6DBI - chains C and E of the 10 polymer chains in the assembly; structure by electron microscopy, 3.40 A resolution.

== Chain C ==
Name: Recombination activating gene 1 - MBP chimera
Organism: Escherichia coli
Notes: EC 2.3.2.27
Reference sequence: chimeric construct of P0AEX9, O13033: residues -113 to 250 from P0AEX9 (MALE_ECOLI) positions 29-392 (UniProt number = residue number + 142); residues 271-1031 from O13033 positions 271-1031 (same numbers)
Amino-acid sequence (1159 residues; numbered -127 to 1031; the number before each row is that of its first residue; numbers below 1 keep their minus sign (Met-127 is residue -127)):
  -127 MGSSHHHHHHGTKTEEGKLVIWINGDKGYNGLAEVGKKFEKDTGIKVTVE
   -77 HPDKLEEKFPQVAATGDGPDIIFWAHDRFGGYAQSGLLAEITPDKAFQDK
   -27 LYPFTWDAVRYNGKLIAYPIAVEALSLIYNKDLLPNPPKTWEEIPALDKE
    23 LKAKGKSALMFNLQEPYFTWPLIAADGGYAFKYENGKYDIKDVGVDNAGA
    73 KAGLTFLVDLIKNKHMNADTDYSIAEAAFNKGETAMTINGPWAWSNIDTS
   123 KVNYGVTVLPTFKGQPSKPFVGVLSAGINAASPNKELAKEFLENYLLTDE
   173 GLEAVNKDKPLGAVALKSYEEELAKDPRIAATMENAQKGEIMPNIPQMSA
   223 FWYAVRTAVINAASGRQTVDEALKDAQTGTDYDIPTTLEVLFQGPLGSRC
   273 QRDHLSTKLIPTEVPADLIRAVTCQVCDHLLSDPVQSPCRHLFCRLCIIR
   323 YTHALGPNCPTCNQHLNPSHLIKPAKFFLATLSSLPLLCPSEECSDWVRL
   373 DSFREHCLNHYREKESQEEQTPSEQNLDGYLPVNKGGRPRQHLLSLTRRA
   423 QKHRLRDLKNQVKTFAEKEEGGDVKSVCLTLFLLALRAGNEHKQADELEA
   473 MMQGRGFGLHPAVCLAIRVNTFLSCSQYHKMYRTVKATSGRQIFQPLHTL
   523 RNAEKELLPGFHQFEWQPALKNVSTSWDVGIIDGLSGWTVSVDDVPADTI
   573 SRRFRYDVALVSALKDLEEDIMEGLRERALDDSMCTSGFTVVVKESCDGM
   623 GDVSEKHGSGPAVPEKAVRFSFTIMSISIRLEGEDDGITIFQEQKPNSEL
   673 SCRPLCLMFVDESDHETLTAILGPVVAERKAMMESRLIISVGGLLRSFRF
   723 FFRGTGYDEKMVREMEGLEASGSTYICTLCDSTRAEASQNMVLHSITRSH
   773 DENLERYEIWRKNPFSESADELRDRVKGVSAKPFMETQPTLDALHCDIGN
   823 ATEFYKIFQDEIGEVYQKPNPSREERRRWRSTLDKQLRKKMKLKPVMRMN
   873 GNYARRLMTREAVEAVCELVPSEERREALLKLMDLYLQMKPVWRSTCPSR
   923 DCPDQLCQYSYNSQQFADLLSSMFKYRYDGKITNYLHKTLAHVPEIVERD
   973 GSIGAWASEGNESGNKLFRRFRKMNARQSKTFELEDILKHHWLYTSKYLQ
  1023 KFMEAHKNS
Not modelled in the structure: -127 to 407, 1030-1031
Construct notes: initiating methionine (-127); expression tag (-126 to -114); linker (251-270)
Metal / ion sites: Ca2+ site 1: Gly621 (shared with 1 residue of chain G); Ca2+ site 2: Asp730 (shared with 1 residue of chain J); Zn2+: Cys749, Cys752, His959, His964

== Chain E ==
Molecule: Forward strand of 12-RSS signal end
Sequence (34 nucleotides; numbered 1 to 34; the number before each row is that of its first residue):
     1 CACAGTGCTACAGACTGGAACAAAAACCCTGCAG

== Interface between chain C and chain E ==
Residue-residue contacts (22):
  Gly408(C) with DC28(E), sugar contact; DC29(E), phosphate contact
  Arg410(C) with DA25(E), hydrogen bond to the base
  Pro411(C) with DC27(E), sugar contact
  Ser496(C) with DT6(E), phosphate contact; DG7(E), hydrogen bond to the phosphate
  Cys497(C) with DG7(E), phosphate contact
  Ser498(C) with DG5(E), hydrogen bond to the phosphate; DT6(E), phosphate contact; DG7(E), hydrogen bond to the phosphate
  Gln499(C) with DG5(E), phosphate contact
  Lys502(C) with DG5(E), salt bridge to the phosphate
  Arg523(C) with DC8(E), salt bridge to the phosphate; DT9(E), base contact
  Met996(C) with DT6(E), phosphate contact; DG7(E), phosphate contact
  Asn997(C) with DG7(E), phosphate contact
  Arg999(C) with DG7(E), hydrogen bond to the base; DC8(E), sugar contact
  Gln1000(C) with DT6(E), base contact
  Asp1008(C) with DG7(E), sugar contact
  Lys1011(C) with DC8(E), salt bridge to the phosphate
Other interface residues (no listed pair), chain C (17 interface residues in all): Gly409, Ala998

== Summary ==
The interface between chain C and chain E involves 17 residues on one side and 9 on the other; the contacts
include 5 hydrogen bonds and 3 salt bridges. Polar pairs include Arg410(C)-DA25(E), Arg999(C)-DG7(E) and
Ser496(C)-DG7(E). Cys749(C), Cys752(C), His959(C) and His964(C) coordinate Zn2+.
Chain C is Recombination activating gene 1 - MBP chimera (Escherichia coli) and chain E is Forward strand of
12-RSS signal end; the structure, Cryo-EM structure of RAG in complex with 12-RSS and 23-RSS nicked DNA
intermediates, was determined by electron microscopy together with 6DBJ, 6DBL, 6DBO, 6DBQ, 6DBR, 6DBT and 4
further entries from the same study.
